Entry 6QKW (X-ray diffraction, 1.51 A resolution); this record covers chains A and B.

# Chain A (and B)
Name: Fluoroacetate dehalogenase
From: Rhodopseudomonas palustris
Notes: chain B of this document is another copy of the same molecule, construct and numbering; everything in this record applies to it too
Reference sequence: A0A2R4GQN1 (A0A2R4GQN1_RHOPL); numbering as in UniProt (aligned over 1-302)
Amino-acid sequence (306 residues; numbered -1 to 304; the number before each row is that of its first residue; numbers below 1 keep their minus sign (Gly-1 is residue -1)):
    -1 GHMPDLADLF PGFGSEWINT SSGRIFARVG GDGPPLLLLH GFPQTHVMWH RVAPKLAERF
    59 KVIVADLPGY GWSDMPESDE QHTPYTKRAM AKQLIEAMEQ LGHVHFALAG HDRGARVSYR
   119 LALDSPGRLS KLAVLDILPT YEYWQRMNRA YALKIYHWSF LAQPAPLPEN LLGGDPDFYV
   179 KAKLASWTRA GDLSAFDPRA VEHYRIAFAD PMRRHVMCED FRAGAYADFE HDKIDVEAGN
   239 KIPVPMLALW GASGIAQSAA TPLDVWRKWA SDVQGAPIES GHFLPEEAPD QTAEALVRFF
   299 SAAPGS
Unresolved in the structure: -1 to 2, 301-304 (chain B: -1 to 2, 300-304)
Differences from the reference sequence: expression tag (-1 to 0, 303-304); conflict Pro2 (Ser in A0A2R4GQN1), Glu78 (Asp in A0A2R4GQN1), Leu119 (Met in A0A2R4GQN1), Arg197 (Gln in A0A2R4GQN1), Val199 (Ile in A0A2R4GQN1), Phe219 (Tyr in A0A2R4GQN1), Ile232 (Ala in A0A2R4GQN1), Val295 (Met in A0A2R4GQN1), Arg296 (Thr in A0A2R4GQN1)
What the authors report for this chain:
  - binding site for fluoroacetic acid: Arg111, Arg114, Tyr141, Lys152, Trp156, Gly252
  - conformationally variable residues (order/disorder transition, side-chain flip): Asn146 to Ala160, Ala250 to Pro260
  - binding site for fluoroacetic acid: Asp134 (from molecular simulation)
  - binding site for chloride ion: Trp156 (citing earlier work)
  - allosteric site: Tyr141, Lys152, Ile153 (from molecular simulation)
  - mutagenesis - K152I: unchanged stability
  - catalytic residues: Asp110 (citing earlier work)
  - mutagenesis - H280N: decreased catalytic activity (citing earlier work)

# How chain A and chain B interact
Contacting residue pairs (43):
  Trp142(A) - Arg147(B)
  Trp142(A) - Leu151(B)  hydrophobic
  Met145(A) - Met145(B)
  Met145(A) - Asn146(B)
  Met145(A) - Arg147(B)
  Met145(A) - Ala150(B)  hydrophobic
  Asn146(A) - Met145(B)  hydrogen bond (backbone-backbone)
  Arg147(A) - Trp142(B)
  Arg147(A) - Ala223(B)  hydrogen bond (side chain-backbone)
  Arg147(A) - Tyr224(B)
  Arg147(A) - Phe227(B)
  Ala150(A) - Met145(B)  hydrophobic
  Ala150(A) - Ser157(B)
  Leu151(A) - Ala160(B)  hydrophobic
  Leu151(A) - Gln161(B)  hydrogen bond (backbone-side chain)
  Leu151(A) - Ala223(B)  hydrophobic
  Leu151(A) - Tyr224(B)
  Tyr154(A) - Phe158(B)  hydrophobic
  Tyr154(A) - Gln161(B)
  Tyr154(A) - Leu165(B)
  Ser157(A) - Ala150(B)  hydrogen bond (side chain-backbone)
  Phe158(A) - Tyr154(B)  hydrophobic
  Phe158(A) - Phe158(B)  hydrophobic
  Ala160(A) - Leu151(B)  hydrophobic
  Gln161(A) - Leu151(B)  hydrogen bond (side chain-backbone)
  Gln161(A) - Tyr154(B)
  Leu165(A) - Tyr154(B)
  Leu165(A) - Phe176(B)  hydrophobic
  Leu165(A) - Ala180(B)  hydrophobic
  Leu165(A) - Lys181(B)
  Asn168(A) - Asp173(B)  hydrogen bond
  Asn168(A) - Phe176(B)
  Leu169(A) - Leu169(B)
  Leu169(A) - Tyr177(B)  hydrophobic
  Asp173(A) - Asn168(B)  hydrogen bond
  Phe176(A) - Asn168(B)
  Tyr177(A) - Leu169(B)  hydrophobic
  Lys181(A) - Leu165(B)
  Ala223(A) - Arg147(B)  hydrogen bond (backbone-side chain)
  Ala223(A) - Leu151(B)  hydrophobic
  Tyr224(A) - Arg147(B)
  Tyr224(A) - Leu151(B)
  Phe227(A) - Arg147(B)
Interface residues without a listed pair, chain A (25 interface residues in all): Pro164, Leu170, Gly172, Glu228
Interface residues without a listed pair, chain B (27 interface residues in all): Trp156, Pro164, Leu170, Gly172, Glu228

# Summary
25 residues of chain A face 27 of chain B across their interface, with 8 hydrogen bonds. Among the polar pairs
are Arg147(A)-Ala223(B), Leu151(A)-Gln161(B) and Ser157(A)-Ala150(B). From the paper: the catalytic residue
Asp110(A); H280N of chain A reduces catalytic activity.
Chain A and chain B are both Fluoroacetate dehalogenase (Rhodopseudomonas palustris); the structure, Crystal
Structure of the Fluoroacetate Dehalogenase RPA1163 - Tyr219Phe - Fluoroacetate soaked 2hr, was determined by
X-ray diffraction (same publication as 6QKS, 6QKT and 6QKU).
